PDB entry 6V1A | X-ray diffraction, 2.29 A resolution | chains A and C of the 5 polymer chains in the assembly

# Chain A
Molecule: HLA class II histocompatibility antigen, DR alpha chain
From: Homo sapiens
UniProt: P01903 (DRA_HUMAN); residues 1-181 here correspond to UniProt positions 26-206 (UniProt number = residue number + 25)
Amino-acid sequence (189 residues; numbered 1 to 189; the number before each row is that of its first residue):
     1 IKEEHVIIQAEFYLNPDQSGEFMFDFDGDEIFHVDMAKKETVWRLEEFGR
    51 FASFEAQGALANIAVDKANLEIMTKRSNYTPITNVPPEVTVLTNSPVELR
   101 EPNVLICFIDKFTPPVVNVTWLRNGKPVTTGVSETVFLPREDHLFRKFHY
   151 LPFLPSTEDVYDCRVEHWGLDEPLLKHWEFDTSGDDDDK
Disordered / not traced: 1, 182-189
Differences from the reference sequence: expression tag (182-189)
Disulfides: C107-C163
Covalent attachments: N-acetylglucosamine (NAG) linked to N78, N118
UniProt features mapped onto this chain:
  - region: E179 to D181 (Connecting peptide)
  - site: Q9 (Self- and pathogen-derived peptide antigen), G49 (Self-peptide antigen), F51 (Self- and pathogen-derived peptide antigen), A52 (Self-peptide antigen), S53 (Self- and pathogen-derived peptide antigen), E55 (Pathogen-derived peptide antigen), N62 (Self- and pathogen-derived peptide antigen), N69 (Pathogen-derived peptide antigen), R76 (Self- and pathogen-derived peptide antigen)
  - glycosylation (N-linked (GlcNAc...) asparagine): N78, N118

# Chain C
Molecule: Fibrinogen beta 74cit69-81
Amino-acid sequence (13 residues; each row starts with the number of its first residue):
    69 GGYRARPAKAAAT
Modified positions: R74 (citrulline; CIR)

# Interface between chain A and chain C
Pairs across the interface (25; chain A residue first):
  Q9(A) - A73(C)
  Q9(A) - R74(C)  hydrogen bond (side chain-backbone)
  I31(A) - Y71(C)
  F32(A) - Y71(C)  hydrophobic
  F51(A) - G69(C)
  A52(A) - G69(C)
  A52(A) - Y71(C)  hydrophobic
  S53(A) - G69(C)  hydrogen bond (backbone-backbone)
  S53(A) - G70(C)
  S53(A) - Y71(C)  hydrogen bond (backbone-backbone)
  F54(A) - Y71(C)
  F54(A) - A73(C)  hydrophobic
  N62(A) - R74(C)  hydrogen bond (side chain-backbone)
  N62(A) - P75(C)
  N62(A) - A76(C)  hydrogen bond (side chain-backbone)
  V65(A) - A76(C)
  V65(A) - K77(C)
  V65(A) - A78(C)
  D66(A) - A76(C)
  N69(A) - K77(C)  hydrogen bond (side chain-backbone)
  N69(A) - A78(C)
  N69(A) - A79(C)  hydrogen bond (side chain-backbone)
  I72(A) - A80(C)
  I72(A) - T81(C)
  R76(A) - A80(C)  hydrogen bond (side chain-backbone)
Interface residues without a listed pair, chain A (17 interface residues in all): E11, F22, F24, W43
Interface residues without a listed pair, chain C (13 interface residues in all): R72

# In short
Chain A and chain C form an interface of 17 and 13 residues respectively; the contacts include 8 hydrogen
bonds. Polar pairs include Q9(A)-R74(C), N62(A)-R74(C) and N62(A)-A76(C). Covalently linked
N-acetylglucosamine: at N78(A) and N118(A).
Here chain A is HLA class II histocompatibility antigen, DR alpha chain (Homo sapiens) and chain C is
Fibrinogen beta 74cit69-81. Entry 6V1A (immune receptor complex) was determined by X-ray diffraction together
with 6V0Y, 6V13, 6V15, 6V18 and 6V19 from the same study.
